PDB entry 8OO3 | X-ray diffraction, 1.76 A resolution | chain AAA

== Chain AAA ==
Molecule: Angiogenin
Organism: Homo sapiens
Notes: EC 3.1.27.-
UniProt: Q71MJ0 (ANGI_GORGO); residues 1-123 here correspond to UniProt positions 25-147 (UniProt number = residue number + 24)
Chain sequence (123 residues; row label = number of the first residue in the row):
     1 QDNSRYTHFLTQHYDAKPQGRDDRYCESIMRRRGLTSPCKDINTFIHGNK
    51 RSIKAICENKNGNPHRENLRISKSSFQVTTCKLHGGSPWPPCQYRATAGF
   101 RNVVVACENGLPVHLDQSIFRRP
Unresolved in the structure: 123
Disulfide bonds: Cys26-Cys81, Cys39-Cys92, Cys57-Cys107
Metal / ion sites: platinum (II) ion: His114 (together with ammonia)
Small-molecule neighbours: d(-)-tartaric acid (TAR): Gly99, Phe100, Arg101, Arg122
Swiss-Prot annotation at these positions:
  - motif: Arg31 to Leu35 (Nucleolar localization signal)
  - active site: His13 (Proton acceptor), His114 (Proton donor)
  - binding site (tRNA): Arg21, Asp22, Cys81, Val103
  - modified residue: Gln1 (Pyrrolidone carboxylic acid)
Reported in the primary citation:
  - platinum (II) ion coordination: His114
  - binding site for ammonia: His114
  - catalytic residues: His13, Lys40, His114 (citing earlier work)

== Summary ==
Bound to chain AAA: d(-)-tartaric acid. UniProt lists active-site residues His13 and His114 and 4 tRNA-binding
residues. The paper reports catalytic residues His13, Lys40 and His114; a binding site for ammonia at His114.
Chain AAA is Angiogenin (Homo sapiens); the structure, X-ray structure of the adduct formed upon reaction of
cisplatin with human angiogenin after 5 days ..., was determined by X-ray diffraction, deposited together with
8OO4.
